4HCQ - chain A; structure by X-ray diffraction, 2.60 A resolution.

[Chain A]
Name: Bifunctional protein GlmU
From: Mycobacterium tuberculosis
Notes: EC 2.7.7.23, 2.3.1.157
UniProt: P96382 (GLMU_MYCTU); numbering as in UniProt (aligned over 1-495)
Amino-acid sequence (501 residues; row label = number of the first residue in the row; numbers below 1 keep their minus sign (His-5 is residue -5)):
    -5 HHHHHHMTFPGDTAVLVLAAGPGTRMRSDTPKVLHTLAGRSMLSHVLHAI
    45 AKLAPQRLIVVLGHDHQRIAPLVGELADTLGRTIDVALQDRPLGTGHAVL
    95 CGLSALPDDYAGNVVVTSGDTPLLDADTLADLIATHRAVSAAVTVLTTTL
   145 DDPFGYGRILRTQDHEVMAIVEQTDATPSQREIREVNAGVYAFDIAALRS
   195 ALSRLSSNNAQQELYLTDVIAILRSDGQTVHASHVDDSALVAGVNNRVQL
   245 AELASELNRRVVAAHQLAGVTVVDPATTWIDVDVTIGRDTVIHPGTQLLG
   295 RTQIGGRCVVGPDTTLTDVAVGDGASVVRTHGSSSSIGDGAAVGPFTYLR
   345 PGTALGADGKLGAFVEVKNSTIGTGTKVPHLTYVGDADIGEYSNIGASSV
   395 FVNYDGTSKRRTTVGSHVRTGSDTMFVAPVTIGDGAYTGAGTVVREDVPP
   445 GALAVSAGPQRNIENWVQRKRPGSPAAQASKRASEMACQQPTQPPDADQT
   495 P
Not modelled in the structure: -5 to 5, 398-404, 465-495
Sequence notes: expression tag (-5 to 0)
Ion coordination: Mg2+ site 1: Asp114, Asn239; Co2+ near Asp417 (its only coordinating residue here); Mg2+ site 2 near Asp417 (its only coordinating residue here)
Residues lining bound ligands:
  - N-acetyl-D-glucosamine-1-phosphate (GN1; 2-acetamido-2-deoxy-1-O-phosphono-alpha-D-glucopyranose), molecule 1: Thr89, Tyr150, Gly151, Ile164, Glu166, Asn181, Ala182, Gly183, Tyr185, Tyr209, Leu210, Thr211, Asn239
  - N-acetyl-D-glucosamine-1-phosphate (GN1), molecule 2: Arg344, Glu360, Lys362, Lys371, Pro373, His374, Tyr377, Asp380, Asn388, Ala391, Val394, Phe395, Val396, Asn397, Ser416

[Summary]
Bound to chain A: N-acetyl-D-glucosamine-1-phosphate. The Mg2+ site 1 is built by Asp114 and Asn239.
Chain A is Bifunctional protein GlmU (Mycobacterium tuberculosis); the structure, Crystal structure of GLMU
from mycobacterium tuberculosis in complex with glucosamine-1-phosphate, was determined by X-ray diffraction,
deposited together with 4G87.
